PDB entry 4CG6 | electron microscopy, 7.80 A resolution (low resolution: residue-level contacts below are approximate; hydrogen-bond / salt-bridge calls are withheld) | chains A and C of the 4 polymer chains in the assembly

# Chain A
Name: Protein transport protein SEC61 subunit alpha isoform 1
From: Canis lupus familiaris
UniProt: P38377 (S61A1_CANFA); residue numbers follow UniProt; this construct covers 1-476
Chain sequence (476 residues; each row starts with the number of its first residue):
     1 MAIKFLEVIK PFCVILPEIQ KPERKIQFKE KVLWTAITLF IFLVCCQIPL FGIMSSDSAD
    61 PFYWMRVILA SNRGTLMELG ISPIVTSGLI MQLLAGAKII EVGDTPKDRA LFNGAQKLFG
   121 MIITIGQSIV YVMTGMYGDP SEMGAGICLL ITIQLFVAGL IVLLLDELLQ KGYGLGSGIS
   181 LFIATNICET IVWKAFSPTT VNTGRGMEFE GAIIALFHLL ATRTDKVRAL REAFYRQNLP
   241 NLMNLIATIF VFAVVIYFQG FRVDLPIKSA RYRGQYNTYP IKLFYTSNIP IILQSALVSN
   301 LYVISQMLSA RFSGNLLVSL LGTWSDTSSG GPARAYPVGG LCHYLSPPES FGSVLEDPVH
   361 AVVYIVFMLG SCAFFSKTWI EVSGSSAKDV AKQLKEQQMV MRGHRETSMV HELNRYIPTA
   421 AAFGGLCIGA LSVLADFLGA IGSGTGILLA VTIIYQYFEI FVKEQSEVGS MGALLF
Disordered / not traced: 1-24

# Chain C
Name: Protein transport protein SEC61 subunit beta
From: Canis lupus familiaris
UniProt: P60467 (SC61B_CANFA); numbering as in UniProt (aligned over 1-96)
Chain sequence (96 residues; row label = number of the first residue in the row):
     1 MPGPTPSGTN VGSSGRSPSK AVAARAAGST VRQRKNASCG TRSAGRTTSA GTGGMWRFYT
    61 EDSPGLKVGP VPVLVMSLLF IASVFMLHIW GKYTRS
Disordered / not traced: 1-60
Curated features (UniProtKB/Swiss-Prot):
  - modified residue: Pro2 (N-acetylproline), Ser7 (Phosphoserine), Thr9 (Phosphothreonine), Ser13 (Phosphoserine), Ser14 (Phosphoserine), Ser17 (Phosphoserine)
  - lipidation: Cys39 (S-palmitoyl cysteine)

# Chain A / chain C interface
Pairs across the interface (17; chain A residue first):
  Gln47(A) - Trp90(C)
  Ile48(A) - Phe80(C)
  Ile53(A) - His88(C)
  Ile53(A) - Arg95(C)
  Gly114(A) - Glu61(C)
  Lys117(A) - Glu61(C)
  Lys117(A) - Asp62(C)
  Leu118(A) - Glu61(C)
  Val157(A) - Met76(C)
  Ile161(A) - Val73(C)
  Leu164(A) - Lys67(C)
  Leu164(A) - Val68(C)
  Glu167(A) - Asp62(C)
  Glu167(A) - Lys67(C)
  Leu168(A) - Val68(C)
  Lys171(A) - Glu61(C)
  Gly172(A) - Glu61(C)
Also at the interface, not in a pair above, chain A (16 interface residues in all): Met54, Ala115, Gln154

# In short
The interface between chain A and chain C involves 16 residues on one side and 10 on the other.
Here chain A is Protein transport protein SEC61 subunit alpha isoform 1 and chain C is Protein transport
protein SEC61 subunit beta, both from Canis lupus familiaris. Entry 4CG6 (Cryo-em of the Sec61-complex bound
to the 80s ribosome translating a membrane-inserting substrate) was determined by electron microscopy (same
publication as 4CG5 and 4CG7).
